PDB entry 1RCP | X-ray diffraction, 2.00 A resolution | chain A

== Chain A ==
Name: Cytochrome C'
From: Rhodobacter capsulatus
UniProt: P00147 (CYCP_RHOCA); residues 1-129 here correspond to UniProt positions 22-150 (UniProt number = residue number + 21)
Chain sequence (129 residues; row label = number of the first residue in the row):
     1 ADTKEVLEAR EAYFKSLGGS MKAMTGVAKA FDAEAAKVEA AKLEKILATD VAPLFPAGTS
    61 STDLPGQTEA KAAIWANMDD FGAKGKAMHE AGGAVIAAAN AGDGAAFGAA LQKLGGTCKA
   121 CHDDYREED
Construct notes: conflict Glu-90 (Asp111 in P00147)
Covalently attached groups: heme (HEM) linked to Cys-118, Cys-121
Metal / ion sites: heme Fe near His-122 (its only coordinating residue here)
Small-molecule neighbours: heme (HEM): Arg-10, Glu-11, Phe-14, Lys-15, Leu-17, Gly-18, Met-21, Phe-55, Thr-68, Glu-69, Ala-70, Ile-74, Phe-81, Lys-84, Gly-85, Met-88, Leu-114, Thr-117, His-122, Tyr-125, Arg-126

== Overview ==
Covalently linked heme: at Cys-118.
Chain A is Cytochrome C' (Rhodobacter capsulatus); the structure, Cytochrome C', was determined by X-ray
diffraction, deposited together with 1CPQ.
